3GGP - chains A and C; structure by X-ray diffraction, 2.25 A resolution.

[Chain A (and C)]
Molecule: Prephenate dehydrogenase
Organism: Aquifex aeolicus
Notes: chain C of this document is another copy of the same molecule, construct and numbering; everything in this record applies to it too
Reference sequence: O67636 (O67636_AQUAE); numbering as in UniProt (aligned over 19-311)
Sequence (314 residues; numbered -2 to 311; the number before each row is that of its first residue; numbers below 1 keep their minus sign (Met-2 is residue -2)):
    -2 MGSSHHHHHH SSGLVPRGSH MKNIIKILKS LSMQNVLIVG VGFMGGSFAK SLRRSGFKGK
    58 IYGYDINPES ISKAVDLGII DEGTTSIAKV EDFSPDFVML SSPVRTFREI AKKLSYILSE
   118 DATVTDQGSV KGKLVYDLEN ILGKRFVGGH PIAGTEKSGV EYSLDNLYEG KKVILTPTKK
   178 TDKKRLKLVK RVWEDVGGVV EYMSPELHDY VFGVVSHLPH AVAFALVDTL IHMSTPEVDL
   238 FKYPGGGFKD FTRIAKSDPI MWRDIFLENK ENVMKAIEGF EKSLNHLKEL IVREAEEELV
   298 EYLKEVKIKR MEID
Unresolved in the structure: -2 to 25 (chain C: -2 to 24, 311)
Construct notes: expression tag (-2 to 18)
Ligand contacts:
  - hydroxyphenyl propionic acid (HPP): Gly242, Gly243, Gly244
  - NAD (nicotinamide-adenine-dinucleotide): Gly37, Val38, Gly39, Phe40, Met41, Gly42, Tyr61, Asp62, Ile63, Asn64, Ser67, Ser98, Ser99, Pro100, Val101, Thr103, Phe104, Ile107, Gln124, Gly125, Ser126, His147, Pro148, Ala150, Gly151, Thr152, Glu153, Lys154, Ser155, Gly156, Met258, Ile262
From the paper describing this entry:
  - binding site for hydroxyphenyl propionic acid: Ser126, His147, Ser213, Arg250
  - catalytic residues: Ser126, His147
  - mutagenesis - H147N: abolished catalytic activity on prephenate
  - mutagenesis - H147N: unchanged binding to prephenate
  - mutagenesis - S126A (15-fold), H217A, H217N: decreased catalytic activity on prephenate
  - mutagenesis - S126A (10-fold), H217A (40-fold), H217N (30-fold), R250Q (10-fold): decreased binding to prephenate
  - mutagenesis - S126A, R250Q: unchanged binding to NAD
  - mutagenesis - R250Q: unchanged catalytic activity on prephenate
  - mutagenesis - H217A (7-fold), H217N (7-fold): increased binding to NAD
  - specificity-determining residues: His217

[Chain A / chain C interface]
Contacting residue pairs (169; chain A residue first):
  Arg102(A) with Glu293(C), salt bridge
  Ile149(A) with Gly242(C); Gly243(C)
  Lys169(A) with Lys239(C), hydrogen bond (side chain-backbone); Tyr240(C)
  Glu198(A) with Tyr240(C), hydrogen bond
  Met200(A) with Tyr240(C)
  Tyr207(A) with Met230(C), hydrogen bond (side chain-backbone)
  Val208(A) with Leu237(C), hydrophobic; Tyr240(C), hydrophobic
  Val211(A) with Leu227(C), hydrophobic; Met230(C), hydrophobic; Leu237(C), hydrophobic
  Val212(A) with Leu227(C), hydrophobic; Leu237(C); Tyr240(C); Phe245(C), hydrogen bond (backbone-backbone)
  Ser213(A) with Gly243(C), hydrogen bond (side chain-backbone)
  Leu215(A) with Leu223(C), hydrophobic; Thr226(C)
  Pro216(A) with Leu223(C), hydrophobic; Phe248(C), hydrophobic
  His217(A) with Gly243(C)
  Ala218(A) with Leu284(C)
  Val219(A) with Leu223(C), hydrophobic; Phe277(C)
  Ala220(A) with Phe248(C), hydrophobic
  Phe221(A) with Tyr299(C); Leu300(C), hydrophobic; Val303(C), hydrophobic
  Ala222(A) with Phe277(C), hydrophobic; Ser280(C); Leu281(C), hydrophobic; Tyr299(C)
  Leu223(A) with Leu215(C), hydrophobic; Phe277(C)
  Val224(A) with Met308(C), hydrophobic
  Asp225(A) with Ser280(C), hydrogen bond; Tyr299(C), hydrogen bond; Glu302(C)
  Thr226(A) with Gly276(C); Phe277(C); Ser280(C), hydrogen bond (backbone-side chain)
  Leu227(A) with Val211(C), hydrophobic; Val212(C), hydrophobic
  Ile228(A) with Glu302(C)
  Met230(A) with Tyr207(C), hydrogen bond (backbone-side chain); Val211(C), hydrophobic
  Ser231(A) with Arg307(C), hydrogen bond
  Asp236(A) with Arg307(C), salt bridge
  Leu237(A) with Val211(C), hydrophobic; Val212(C)
  Phe238(A) with Arg307(C); Met308(C), hydrophobic
  Lys239(A) with Lys169(C), hydrogen bond (backbone-side chain)
  Tyr240(A) with Lys169(C); Glu198(C), hydrogen bond; Met200(C); Val208(C), hydrophobic; Phe209(C), hydrophobic; Val212(C)
  Gly242(A) with Ile149(C)
  Gly243(A) with Ile149(C); Ser213(C), hydrogen bond (backbone-side chain); His217(C)
  Gly244(A) with Pro216(C); His217(C); Ile251(C)
  Phe245(A) with Val212(C)
  Lys246(A) with Ile310(C), hydrogen bond (side chain-backbone)
  Asp247(A) with Asp247(C); Phe248(C); Arg250(C), salt bridge
  Phe248(A) with Pro216(C); Phe248(C); Ile251(C), hydrophobic
  Thr249(A) with Met308(C)
  Arg250(A) with Asp247(C)
  Ile251(A) with Val303(C), hydrophobic
  Ala252(A) with Val303(C); Lys304(C), hydrogen bond (backbone-side chain); Met308(C), hydrophobic; Glu309(C)
  Lys253(A) with Lys304(C)
  Ser254(A) with Lys304(C), hydrogen bond (backbone-side chain)
  Pro256(A) with Leu300(C); Lys301(C)
  Trp259(A) with Leu300(C), hydrophobic
  Arg260(A) with Glu293(C), salt bridge; Leu296(C); Val297(C); Leu300(C)
  Phe263(A) with Ile288(C)
  Leu264(A) with Ile288(C); Glu291(C); Glu293(C)
  Lys267(A) with Ile288(C); Val289(C), hydrogen bond (side chain-backbone); Glu291(C), salt bridge
  Met271(A) with Lys285(C); Ile288(C), hydrophobic; Val289(C), hydrophobic
  Lys272(A) with Met230(C)
  Ala273(A) with Met230(C)
  Ile274(A) with Leu281(C), hydrophobic; Lys285(C)
  Gly276(A) with Thr226(C); His229(C), hydrogen bond (backbone-side chain); Met230(C)
  Phe277(A) with Val219(C); Ala222(C), hydrophobic; Leu223(C); Thr226(C); Met230(C); Phe277(C), hydrophobic; Leu281(C), hydrophobic
  Glu278(A) with Asn282(C); Lys285(C), salt bridge
  Lys279(A) with His229(C)
  Ser280(A) with Ala222(C); Asp225(C), hydrogen bond; Thr226(C), hydrogen bond (side chain-backbone); His229(C), hydrogen bond
  Leu281(A) with Ala222(C), hydrophobic; Phe277(C), hydrophobic; Glu278(C)
  Asn282(A) with Glu278(C)
  Leu284(A) with Ala218(C)
  Lys285(A) with Met271(C); Ile274(C); Glu278(C), salt bridge
  Ile288(A) with Phe263(C); Leu264(C); Lys267(C); Met271(C), hydrophobic
  Val289(A) with Met271(C), hydrophobic
  Glu291(A) with Leu264(C); Lys267(C), salt bridge
  Glu293(A) with Arg102(C), salt bridge; Arg260(C), hydrogen bond (backbone-side chain)
  Leu296(A) with Arg260(C)
  Val297(A) with Pro256(C); Arg260(C)
  Tyr299(A) with Ala222(C); Asp225(C), hydrogen bond
  Leu300(A) with Phe221(C), hydrophobic; Pro256(C); Trp259(C), hydrophobic; Arg260(C)
  Lys301(A) with Pro256(C)
  Val303(A) with Phe221(C); Val224(C); Asp225(C); Ala252(C)
  Lys304(A) with Ala252(C); Lys253(C); Ser254(C)
  Lys306(A) with Ile228(C); Phe238(C)
  Arg307(A) with Phe245(C); Lys246(C), hydrogen bond (side chain-backbone); Thr249(C), hydrogen bond; Arg250(C); Lys253(C)
  Met308(A) with Lys253(C)
  Ile310(A) with Phe238(C); Pro241(C), hydrophobic; Phe245(C), hydrophobic
  Asp311(A) with Lys253(C), salt bridge
Interface residues without a listed pair, chain A (88 interface residues in all): Ile171, Leu204, Phe209, His229, Val235, Ile257, Val270, Glu275, Glu302
Interface residues without a listed pair, chain C (87 interface residues in all): Ala150, Ile171, Leu204, Ala220, Glu234, Val235, Gly244, Ile257, Val270, Lys272, Ala273, Ile305

[Summary]
Chain A and chain C form an interface of 88 and 87 residues respectively, with 25 hydrogen bonds and 10 salt
bridges. Among the polar pairs are Arg102(A)-Glu293(C), Asp236(A)-Arg307(C) and Asp247(A)-Arg250(C). From the
paper: catalytic residues Ser126(A) and His147(A); S126A, H217A and H217N of chain A, among others, reduce
binding to prephenate; 5 substitutions were tested in all.
Both chains are Prephenate dehydrogenase (Aquifex aeolicus). Entry 3GGP (Crystal structure of prephenate
dehydrogenase from A. aeolicus in complex with hydroxyphenyl propionate and NAD+) was determined by X-ray
diffraction together with 3GGG and 3GGO from the same study.
